Entry 6B44 (electron microscopy, 2.90 A resolution); this record covers chains B and M of the 12 polymer chains in the assembly.

[Chain B]
Name: CRISPR-associated protein Csy2
Organism: Pseudomonas aeruginosa (strain UCBPP-PA14)
Reference sequence: Q02MM0 (CSY2_PSEAB); residue numbers follow UniProt; this construct covers 1-327
Chain sequence (329 residues; row label = number of the first residue in the row; numbers below 1 keep their minus sign (Met-1 is residue -1)):
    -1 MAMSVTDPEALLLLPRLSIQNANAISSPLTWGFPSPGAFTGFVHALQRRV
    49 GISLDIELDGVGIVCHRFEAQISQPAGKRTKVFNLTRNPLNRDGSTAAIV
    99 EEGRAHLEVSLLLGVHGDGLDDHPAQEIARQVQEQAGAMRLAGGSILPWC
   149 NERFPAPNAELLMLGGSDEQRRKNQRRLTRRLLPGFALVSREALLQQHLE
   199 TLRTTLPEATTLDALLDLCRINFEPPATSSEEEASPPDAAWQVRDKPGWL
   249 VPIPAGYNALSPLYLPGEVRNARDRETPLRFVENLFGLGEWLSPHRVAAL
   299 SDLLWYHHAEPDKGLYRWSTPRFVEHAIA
Unresolved in the structure: -1 to 2, 224-238, 323-327
Sequence notes: initiating methionine (-1); expression tag (0)

[Chain M]
Molecule: Pseudomonas aeruginosa strain SMC4485 CRISPR repeat sequence
Organism: Pseudomonas aeruginosa
Sequence (60 nucleotides; row label = number of the first residue in the row):
     1 CUAAGAAAUUCACGGCGGGCUUGAUGUCCGCGUCUACCUGGUUCACUGCC
    51 GUGUAGGCAG

[Interface between chain B and chain M]
Contacting residue pairs (33):
  Asn21(B) - A3(M)  sugar contact
  Asn21(B) - A4(M)  hydrogen bond to the phosphate
  Pro26(B) - A3(M)  base contact
  Ala36(B) - U2(M)  base contact
  Ala36(B) - A3(M)  hydrogen bond to the phosphate
  Gly39(B) - C1(M)  sugar contact
  Gly39(B) - U2(M)  sugar contact
  Phe40(B) - U2(M)  base contact
  His42(B) - C1(M)  phosphate contact
  Arg46(B) - C1(M)  salt bridge to the phosphate
  Thr84(B) - A7(M)  sugar contact
  Thr84(B) - U9(M)  phosphate contact
  Arg85(B) - A7(M)  hydrogen bond to the sugar
  Arg85(B) - A8(M)  sugar contact
  Arg85(B) - U9(M)  hydrogen bond to the phosphate
  Arg85(B) - U10(M)  base contact
  Asn86(B) - A7(M)  hydrogen bond to the base
  Pro87(B) - A7(M)  phosphate contact
  Glu100(B) - A6(M)  base contact
  Glu100(B) - A7(M)  hydrogen bond to the base
  Met137(B) - U2(M)  base contact
  Arg138(B) - U2(M)  hydrogen bond to the base
  Arg138(B) - G5(M)  salt bridge to the phosphate
  Arg138(B) - A6(M)  salt bridge to the phosphate
  Leu139(B) - U2(M)  base contact
  Ala140(B) - U2(M)  hydrogen bond to the sugar
  Ala140(B) - A3(M)  phosphate contact
  Gly141(B) - G5(M)  phosphate contact
  Tyr255(B) - A3(M)  base contact
  Arg271(B) - C1(M)  hydrogen bond to the sugar
  Arg271(B) - U2(M)  salt bridge to the phosphate
  Arg271(B) - A4(M)  hydrogen bond to the base
  Asn282(B) - A3(M)  hydrogen bond to the base
Also at the interface, not in a pair above, chain B (26 interface residues in all): Ser24, Ser25, Ser33, Gly35, Ala43, His305

[Summary]
Chain B and chain M form an interface of 26 and 10 residues respectively, with 11 hydrogen bonds and 4 salt
bridges. Among the polar pairs are Asn86(B)-A7(M), Glu100(B)-A7(M) and Arg138(B)-U2(M).
Here chain B is CRISPR-associated protein Csy2 (Pseudomonas aeruginosa (strain UCBPP-PA14)) and chain M is
Pseudomonas aeruginosa strain SMC4485 CRISPR repeat sequence (Pseudomonas aeruginosa). Entry 6B44 (Cryo-EM
structure of Type I-F CRISPR crRNA-guided Csy surveillance complex with bound target dsDNA) was determined by
electron microscopy together with 6B45, 6B46, 6B47 and 6B48 from the same study.
